8ETJ - chains 1 and F of the 35 polymer chains in the assembly; structure by electron microscopy, 3.20 A resolution.

Chain 1:
Molecule: 3497-nt RNA strand
From: Schizosaccharomyces pombe
Sequence (3497 nucleotides; row label = number of the first residue in the row):
     1 AUUUGACCUC AAAUCAGGUA GGACUACGCG CUGAACUUAA GCAUAUCAAU AAGCGCAGGA
    61 AAAGAAAAUA ACCAUGAUUC CCUCAGUAAC GGCGAGUGAA GCGGGAAAAG CUCAAAUUUG
   121 AAAUCUGGCA ACAUUUCUUU UGUUGUCCGA GUUGUAAUUU CAAGAAGCUG CUUUGAGUGU
   181 AGACGAUCGG UCUAAGUUCC UUGGAACAGG ACGUCAGAGA GGGUGAGAAC CCCGUCUUUG
   241 GUCGAUUGGA UAUGCCAUAU AAAGCGCUUU CGAAGAGUCG AGUUGUUUGG GAAUGCAGCU
   301 CUAAAUGGGU GGUAAAUUUC AUCUAAAGCU AAAUAUUGGC GAGAGACCGA UAGCGAACAA
   361 GUAGAGUGAU CGAAAGAUGA AAAGAACUUU GAAAAGAGAG UUAAAUAGUA CGUGAAAUUG
   421 CUGAAAGGGA AGCAUUGGAA AUCAGUCUUA CCUGGGUGAG AUCAGUAGUC UCUUCGCGAG
   481 ACUAUGCACU CUGAACCUGU GGUAGGUCAG CAUCAGUUUU CGGGGGCGGA AAAAGAAUAA
   541 GGGAAGGUGG CUUUCCGGGU UCUGCCUGGG GAGUGUUUAU AGCCCUUGUU GUAAUACGUC
   601 CACUGGGGAC UGAGGACUGC GGCUUCGUGC CAAGGAUGCU GACAUAAUGG UUUUCAAUGG
   661 CCCGUCUUGA AACACGGACC AAGGAGUCUA GCAUCUAUGC GAGUGUUUGG GUGAUGAAAA
   721 CCCAUCCGCG AAAUGAAAGU GAAUGCAGGU GGGAACGCCC UUGUGGCGUG CACCAUCGAC
   781 CGACCCGGAA GUUUGUCAAU GGAAGGGUUU GAGUAAGAGC AUAGCUGUUG GGACCCGAAA
   841 GAUGGUGAAC UAUGCCUGAA UAGGGUGAAG CCAGAGGAAA CUCUGGUGGA GGCUCGUAGA
   901 GAUUCUGACG UGCAAAUCGA UCUUCAAAUU UGGGUAUAGG GGCGAAAGAC UAAUCGAACC
   961 AUCUAGUAGC UGGUUCCUGC CGAAGUUUCC CUCAGGAUAG CAGAAACUCA GAUCAGUUUU
  1021 AUGAGGUAAA GCGAAUGAUU AGAGGUCUUG GGGAAGGAAU UUCCUCAACC UAUUCUCAAA
  1081 CUUUAAAUAU GUAAGACGCC CUUGUCGCUU AAUUGGACGU GGGCCAUCGA AUGAGAGUUU
  1141 CUAGUGGGCC AUUUUUGGUA AGCAGAACUG GCGAUGCGGG AUGAACCGAA CGUGAGGUUA
  1201 AGGUGCCGGA AUGUACGCUC AUCAGACACC AGAAAAGGUG UUAGUUCAUC UAGACAGCAG
  1261 GACGGUGGCC AUGGAAGUCG GAAUCCGCUA AGGAGUGUGU AACAACUCAC CUGCCGAAUG
  1321 AACUAGCCCU GAAAAUGGAU GGCGCUUAAG CGUACUACCC AUACCUCACC GUCUGGGUUA
  1381 GCUUUGAGAA GCUCAGACGA GUAGGCAGGC GUGGAGGUUU GUGACGAAGC CUUGGGCGUG
  1441 AGCCUGGGUC GAACAGCCUC UAGUGCAGAU CUUGGUGGAA GUAGCAAAUA UUCAAAUGAG
  1501 AACUUUGAAG ACUGAAGUGG GGAAAGGUUC CAUGUGAACA GCAGUUGGAC AUGGGUUAGU
  1561 CGAUCCUAAG AGAUAGGGAA GCUCCGUAUG AAAGUUGCAC GAUUUUUCGU GCCUCCUAUC
  1621 GAAAGGGAAU CCGGUUAAUA UUCCGGAACC AGAAGGUGGA AUCAACACGG CAACGUAAAU
  1681 GAAGUUGGAG ACGUCGGCGG GAGCCCUGGG AAGAGUUCUC UUUUCUUUUU AACAAACCAU
  1741 UGAACUACCC UGAAAUCGGU UUAUCCGGAG CUAGGGUAUG GUGUUUGGAA GAGUUCAGCG
  1801 CCUCAUGCUG AAUCCGGUGC GCUCUCGACG GCCCUUGAAA AUCCAACGGA AGAAUGGACC
  1861 UUCGGGUCCU UGUUUUCACA UCUGGUCGUA CUCAUAACCG CAGCAGGUCU CCAAGGUGAA
  1921 CAGCCUCUAG UUGAUAGAAC AAUGUAGAUA AGGGAAGUCG GCAAAAUGGA UCCGUAACUU
  1981 CGGGAUAAGG AUUGGCUCUA AGGGUUGGGU ACGUUGGGCC UUGGAACCUG AACGGUUGCU
  2041 GGACUGAGCG UGGACCGAUG UCUUUUCUCG CCUUUCGGGG UGAGAAGGGA UGUUGGACCU
  2101 GCUUGGACCU UGGCGGCCGG GAAGUCCUUG GUCGGGCUUU UCUCCUUCUC GGGGAUUAUG
  2161 CUCUUACUGG CGUACGUUUA ACAACCAACU UAGAACUGGU ACGGACAAGG GGAAUCUGAC
  2221 UGUCUAAUUA AAACAUAGCA UUGCGAUGGC CAGAAAGUGG UGUUGACGCA AUGUGAUUUC
  2281 UGCCCAGUGC UCUGAAUGUC AAAGUGAAGA AAUUCAACCA AGCGCGGGUA AACGGCGGGA
  2341 GUAACUAUGA CUCUCUUAAG GUAGCCAAAU GCCUCGUCAU CUAACUAGUG ACGCGCAUGA
  2401 AUGGAUUAAC GAGAUUCCCA CUGUCCCUAU CUACUAUCUA GCGAAACCAC AGCCUGGGGA
  2461 ACGGGCCAGG CAAAAUCAGC GGGGAAAGAA GACCCUGUUG AGCUUGACUC UAGUUUGACA
  2521 UUGUGAAGAG ACAUAGAGGG UGUAGGAUAA GUGGGAGUAU GUUUCGGCAU ACGCCGGUGA
  2581 AAUACCACUA CCUUUAUCGU UUCUUUACUU AAUCAAUGAA GCGGAAUUGG GAUUUAUUUC
  2641 CCAUAUUCUA GCGUUAAAGU UUCUUCGCGA ACUGAUCCGC GUUGAUGACA UUGUCAGGUG
  2701 GGGAGUUUGG CUGGGGCGGC ACAUCUGUUA AAAGAUAACG CAGGUGUCCU AAGGGGGACU
  2761 CAUCGAGAAC AGAAAUCUCG AGUAGAAUAA AAGGGUAAAA GUCCCCUUGA UUUUGAUUUU
  2821 CAGUGUGAAU ACAAACCAUG AAAGUGUGGC CUAUCGAUCC UUUGUUCCCU CGAAAUUUGA
  2881 GGACAGAGGU GCCAGAAAAG UUACCACAGG GAUAACUGGC UUGUGGCAGU CAAGCGUUCA
  2941 UAGCGACAUU GCUUUUUGAU UCUUCGAUGU CGGCUCUUCC UAUCAUACCG AAGCAGAAUU
  3001 CGGUAAGCGU UGGAUUGUUC ACCCACUAAU AGGGAACGUG AGCUGGGUUU AGACCGUCGU
  3061 GAGACAGGUU AGUUUUACCC UACUGAUGAA GUGUCGUCGC AAUGGUAAUU CAACUUAGUA
  3121 CGAGAGGAAC CGUUGAUUCA GAUCAUUGGU AUUUGCGGCU GCCUGACAAG GCAAUGCCGC
  3181 GGAGCUAUCA UCUGCUGGAU AACGGCUGAA CGCCUCUAAG CCAGAAUCCG UGCCAGAAAG
  3241 CGACGAUUUU UUGGUCCGCA UGAUUUAUAU GUAUAAAAAU AGAGGUAGGA CUUGUUCCUA
  3301 CUCUCCUGUA UCGUAGAAGA UGGGCGAUGG UUGAUGAAAC GGAAGUGUUU UAUUGACUUG
  3361 UCCAUGAAAU UCCAUUGAAA UCUUGUGCGG AAUCGAAUCC AUUGCAUACG ACUUUAAUGU
  3421 GGAACGGGGU AUUGUAAGCA GUAGAGUAGC CUUGUUGUUA CGAUCUGCUG AGAUUAAGCC
  3481 UUUGUUCCCA AGAUUUG
Disordered / not traced: 1-2, 36-46, 92-95, 288-293, 446-505, 557-568, 668-671, 793-798, 849-957, 1026-1087, 1095-1129, 1227-1230, 1380-1387, 1486-1489, 1557-1909, 1969-2417, 2484-2918, 2937-2942, 2954-2976, 3015-3021, 3036-3079, 3290-3297, 3375-3379, 3442-3464
Construct notes: conflict U2930 (C6612 in 157310483), A2948 (G6594 in 157310483), U3196 (C6346 in 157310483)

Chain F:
Molecule: 60S ribosomal protein L7-B
From: Schizosaccharomyces pombe
Reference sequence: P25457 (RL7B_SCHPO); residue numbers follow UniProt; this construct covers 1-250
Chain sequence (250 residues; row label = number of the first residue in the row):
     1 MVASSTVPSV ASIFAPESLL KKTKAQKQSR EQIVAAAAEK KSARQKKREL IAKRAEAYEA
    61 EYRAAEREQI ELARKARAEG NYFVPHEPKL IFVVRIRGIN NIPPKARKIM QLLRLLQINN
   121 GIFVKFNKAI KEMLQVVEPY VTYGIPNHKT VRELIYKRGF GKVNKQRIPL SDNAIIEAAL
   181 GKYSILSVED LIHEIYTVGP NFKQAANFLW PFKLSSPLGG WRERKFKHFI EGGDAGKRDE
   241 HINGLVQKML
Disordered / not traced: 1-33

Interface between chain 1 and chain F:
Residue-residue contacts (102):
  U518(1) with Lys157(F), salt bridge to the phosphate; Arg158(F), salt bridge to the phosphate
  U519(1) with Leu218(F), phosphate contact
  U520(1) with Leu218(F), phosphate contact
  C527(1) with Arg67(F), hydrogen bond to the phosphate
  G528(1) with Arg67(F), salt bridge to the phosphate; Ile70(F), sugar contact; Arg74(F), salt bridge to the phosphate
  G529(1) with Arg74(F), salt bridge to the phosphate; Arg77(F), salt bridge to the phosphate
  A530(1) with Arg77(F), salt bridge to the phosphate
  A531(1) with Arg74(F), hydrogen bond to the base; Arg77(F), salt bridge to the phosphate
  C600(1) with Lys149(F), phosphate contact; Gln247(F), phosphate contact
  C601(1) with Lys149(F), salt bridge to the phosphate; Arg152(F), salt bridge to the phosphate
  A602(1) with Glu59(F), base contact; His148(F), base contact; Arg152(F), hydrogen bond to the base
  C620(1) with Arg44(F), salt bridge to the phosphate; Asp172(F), hydrogen bond to the sugar
  G621(1) with Arg44(F), salt bridge to the phosphate; Arg48(F), phosphate contact
  G622(1) with Arg48(F), salt bridge to the phosphate
  A1015(1) with Lys108(F), hydrogen bond to the phosphate; Leu112(F), base contact
  G1016(1) with Pro104(F), hydrogen bond to the sugar; Lys108(F), salt bridge to the phosphate
  U1017(1) with Lys105(F), phosphate contact; Lys108(F), sugar contact; Ile109(F), sugar contact; Met133(F), base contact
  U1018(1) with Lys105(F), salt bridge to the phosphate; Ala129(F), hydrogen bond to the sugar; Glu132(F), sugar contact; Met133(F), hydrogen bond to the sugar
  U1019(1) with Lys128(F), phosphate contact; Ala129(F), sugar contact; Glu132(F), sugar contact
  A1131(1) with Asn127(F), sugar contact; Ala129(F), sugar contact; Ile130(F), sugar contact
  U1132(1) with Leu112(F), hydrogen bond to the sugar; Lys203(F), salt bridge to the phosphate
  G1133(1) with Gln111(F), sugar contact; Leu112(F), sugar contact; Arg114(F), sugar contact; Ala206(F), phosphate contact
  A1134(1) with Arg114(F), phosphate contact; Asn207(F), phosphate contact
  G1135(1) with Lys165(F), salt bridge to the phosphate
  G1170(1) with Pro104(F), phosphate contact
  G1188(1) with Arg97(F), salt bridge to the phosphate; Phe226(F), sugar contact
  A1189(1) with Arg97(F), salt bridge to the phosphate; Gly98(F), hydrogen bond to the phosphate; Asn100(F), base contact; Ile118(F), phosphate contact; Phe226(F), phosphate contact
  A1190(1) with Gly98(F), phosphate contact; Ile99(F), hydrogen bond to the phosphate; Asn100(F), hydrogen bond to the sugar; Ile118(F), phosphate contact
  G1197(1) with Ser215(F), hydrogen bond to the base
  U1198(1) with Ser216(F), hydrogen bond to the base; Pro217(F), hydrogen bond to the sugar; Leu218(F), phosphate contact; Gly219(F), phosphate contact
  U1199(1) with Ser216(F), sugar contact; Pro217(F), phosphate contact; Leu218(F), phosphate contact; Gly219(F), hydrogen bond to the phosphate; Gly220(F), hydrogen bond to the phosphate; Trp221(F), sugar contact
  A1200(1) with Trp221(F), hydrogen bond to the phosphate; Arg222(F), phosphate contact; Lys225(F), phosphate contact; Phe226(F), sugar contact
  A1201(1) with Glu223(F), phosphate contact; Arg224(F), phosphate contact; Lys225(F), hydrogen bond to the phosphate
  G1202(1) with Arg224(F), salt bridge to the phosphate
  C1364(1) with Gln117(F), hydrogen bond to the phosphate; Ile118(F), sugar contact; Asn119(F), sugar contact; Leu214(F), hydrogen bond to the sugar; Ser215(F), sugar contact; Ser216(F), hydrogen bond to the sugar
  C1365(1) with Gln117(F), phosphate contact; Arg158(F), hydrogen bond to the phosphate; Lys213(F), salt bridge to the phosphate; Leu214(F), sugar contact; Ser215(F), hydrogen bond to the sugar
  U1366(1) with Arg158(F), salt bridge to the phosphate
  G1375(1) with Asn164(F), hydrogen bond to the sugar
  A1395(1) with Gln166(F), hydrogen bond to the base; Ile168(F), sugar contact
  G1396(1) with Gln166(F), sugar contact; Arg167(F), hydrogen bond to the sugar; Ile168(F), sugar contact
  A1397(1) with Arg167(F), salt bridge to the phosphate
Other interface residues (no listed pair), chain 1 (43 interface residues in all): A1363, C1398
Other interface residues (no listed pair), chain F (63 interface residues in all): Ile96, Leu113, Asn147, Glu153, Lys162, Glu189, Trp210

In short:
43 residues of chain 1 and 63 residues of chain F are in contact; the contacts include 27 hydrogen bonds and
23 salt bridges. Among the polar pairs are A531(1)-Arg74(F), A602(1)-Arg152(F) and G1197(1)-Ser215(F).
Here chain 1 is a 3497-nt RNA strand and chain F is 60S ribosomal protein L7-B, both from Schizosaccharomyces
pombe. Entry 8ETJ (Fkbp39 associated 60S nascent ribosome State 2) was determined by electron microscopy (same
publication as 8ESQ, 8ESR, 8ETC, 8ETG, 8ETH, 8ETI and 3 further entries).
